1HCR - chains B and A of the 3 polymer chains in the assembly; structure by X-ray diffraction, 2.30 A resolution.

[Chain B]
Molecule: 14-nt DNA strand
Sequence (14 nucleotides; each row starts with the number of its first residue):
     2 TGTTTTTGATAAGA

[Chain A]
Name: Protein (hin recombinase)
UniProt: P03013 (HIN_SALTY); numbering as in UniProt (aligned over 139-190)
Sequence (52 residues; numbered 139 to 190; the number before each row is that of its first residue):
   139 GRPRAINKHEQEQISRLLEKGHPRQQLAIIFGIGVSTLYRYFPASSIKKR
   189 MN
Swiss-Prot annotation at these positions:
  - DNA-binding region: Arg162 to Pro181 (H-T-H motif)

[Interface between chain B and chain A]
Pairs across the interface - 34 pairs, chain B then chain A:
  DT5(B) - Gly139(A)  base contact
  DT6(B) - Gly139(A)  sugar contact
  DT6(B) - Arg140(A)  hydrogen bond to the base
  DT7(B) - Arg140(A)  base contact
  DT7(B) - Arg142(A)  phosphate contact
  DT8(B) - Arg140(A)  sugar contact
  DT8(B) - Pro141(A)  sugar contact
  DT8(B) - Arg142(A)  salt bridge to the phosphate
  DT8(B) - Ala143(A)  hydrogen bond to the phosphate
  DT8(B) - Thr175(A)  sugar contact
  DT8(B) - Arg178(A)  salt bridge to the phosphate
  DT8(B) - Tyr179(A)  hydrogen bond to the phosphate
  DG9(B) - Ile171(A)  phosphate contact
  DG9(B) - Gly172(A)  hydrogen bond to the phosphate
  DG9(B) - Thr175(A)  hydrogen bond to the phosphate
  DG9(B) - Arg178(A)  hydrogen bond to the base
  DA10(B) - Gly172(A)  phosphate contact
  DA10(B) - Ser174(A)  hydrogen bond to the base
  DA10(B) - Asn190(A)  hydrogen bond to the base
  DT11(B) - Ser174(A)  hydrogen bond to the base
  DT11(B) - Met189(A)  base contact
  DT11(B) - Asn190(A)  sugar contact
  DA12(B) - Arg188(A)  base contact
  DA12(B) - Met189(A)  sugar contact
  DA13(B) - Lys187(A)  sugar contact
  DA13(B) - Arg188(A)  sugar contact
  DA13(B) - Met189(A)  sugar contact
  DG14(B) - Ile185(A)  hydrogen bond to the base
  DG14(B) - Lys186(A)  sugar contact
  DG14(B) - Lys187(A)  phosphate contact
  DG14(B) - Arg188(A)  salt bridge to the phosphate
  DA15(B) - Ile185(A)  base contact
  DA15(B) - Lys186(A)  phosphate contact
  DA15(B) - Lys187(A)  salt bridge to the phosphate
Also at the interface, not in a pair above, chain A (19 interface residues in all): Gly170, Val173

[Overview]
Chain B and chain A form an interface of 11 and 19 residues respectively, with 10 hydrogen bonds and 4 salt
bridges. Polar contacts include DT6(B)-Arg140(A), DG9(B)-Arg178(A) and DA10(B)-Ser174(A).
Here chain B is a 14-nt DNA strand and chain A is Protein (hin recombinase). Entry 1HCR (Hin recombinase bound
to DNA: the origin of specificity in major and minor groove interactions) was determined by X-ray diffraction.
